PDB entry 8JBX | electron microscopy, 3.35 A resolution | chains A and I of the 10 polymer chains in the assembly

# Chain A
Molecule: Histone H3.1
Organism: Homo sapiens
UniProtKB: P68431 (H31_HUMAN); residues 1-135 here correspond to UniProt positions 2-136 (UniProt number = residue number + 1)
Amino-acid sequence (135 residues; row label = number of the first residue in the row):
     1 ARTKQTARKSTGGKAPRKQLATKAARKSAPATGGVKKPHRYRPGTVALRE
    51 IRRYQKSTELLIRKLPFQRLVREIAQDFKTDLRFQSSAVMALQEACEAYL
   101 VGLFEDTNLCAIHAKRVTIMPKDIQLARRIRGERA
Not modelled in the structure: 1-37, 134-135
Swiss-Prot annotation at these positions:
  - modified residue: Arg2 (Asymmetric dimethylarginine), Thr3 (Phosphothreonine), Lys4 (Allysine), Gln5 (5-glutamyl dopamine), Thr6 (Phosphothreonine), Arg8 (Citrulline), Lys9 (N6,N6,N6-trimethyllysine), Ser10 (ADP-ribosylserine), Thr11 (Phosphothreonine), Lys14 (N6-(2-hydroxyisobutyryl)lysine), Arg17 (Asymmetric dimethylarginine), Lys18 (N6-(2-hydroxyisobutyryl)lysine), Lys23 (N6-(2-hydroxyisobutyryl)lysine), Arg26 (Citrulline), Lys27 (N6,N6,N6-trimethyllysine), Ser28 (ADP-ribosylserine), Lys36 (N6,N6,N6-trimethyllysine), Lys37 (N6-methyllysine), Tyr41 (Phosphotyrosine), Lys56 (N6,N6,N6-trimethyllysine) and 8 more in UniProt
  - lipidation: Lys18 (N6-decanoyllysine)

# Chain I
Molecule: 147-nt DNA strand
Sequence (147 nucleotides; numbered -73 to 73; the number before each row is that of its first residue; numbers below 1 keep their minus sign (DA-73 is residue -73)):
   -73 ATCGAGAATCCCGGTGCCGAGGCCGCTCAATTGGTCGTAGACAGCTCTAG
   -23 CACCGCTTAAACGCACGTACGCGCTGTCCCCCGCGTTTTAACCGCCAAGG
    27 GGATTACTCCCTAGTCTCCAGGCACGTGTCAGATATATACATCCGAT
Not modelled in the structure: -73, 73

# Interface between chain A and chain I
Pairs across the interface (17; chain A residue first):
  Pro38(A) with DA72(I), phosphate contact
  Arg40(A) with DC-8(I), base contact; DC70(I), sugar contact
  Tyr41(A) with DC70(I), sugar contact
  Arg42(A) with DC70(I), hydrogen bond to the phosphate
  Thr45(A) with DC70(I), phosphate contact
  Arg72(A) with DC-23(I), salt bridge to the phosphate
  Arg83(A) with DG-24(I), hydrogen bond to the sugar; DC-23(I), phosphate contact
  Phe84(A) with DG-24(I), sugar contact; DC-23(I), hydrogen bond to the phosphate
  Gln85(A) with DG-24(I), phosphate contact
  Lys115(A) with DG-3(I), phosphate contact
  Arg116(A) with DG-3(I), phosphate contact
  Val117(A) with DG-3(I), phosphate contact
  Thr118(A) with DG-3(I), phosphate contact
  Met120(A) with DC-2(I), phosphate contact
Also at the interface, not in a pair above, chain A (17 interface residues in all): Pro43, Arg63, Ser86
Also at the interface, not in a pair above, chain I (13 interface residues in all): DA-14, DA-13, DA-9, DA-5, DC69, DG71

# Overview
Chain A and chain I form an interface of 17 and 13 residues respectively, with 3 hydrogen bonds and 1 salt
bridge. Among the polar pairs are Arg83(A)-DG-24(I), Arg42(A)-DC70(I) and Phe84(A)-DC-23(I).
Here chain A is Histone H3.1 (Homo sapiens) and chain I is a 147-nt DNA strand. Entry 8JBX (Human canonical
601 DNA nucleosome) was determined by electron microscopy together with 8JCC and 8JCD from the same study.
